Entry 2JE5 (X-ray diffraction, 2.60 A resolution); this record covers chain A.

[Chain A]
Molecule: Penicillin-binding protein 1B
Organism: Streptococcus pneumoniae
UniProt: O70038 (O70038_STRPN); residue numbers follow UniProt; this construct covers 72-791
Sequence (720 residues; each row starts with the number of its first residue):
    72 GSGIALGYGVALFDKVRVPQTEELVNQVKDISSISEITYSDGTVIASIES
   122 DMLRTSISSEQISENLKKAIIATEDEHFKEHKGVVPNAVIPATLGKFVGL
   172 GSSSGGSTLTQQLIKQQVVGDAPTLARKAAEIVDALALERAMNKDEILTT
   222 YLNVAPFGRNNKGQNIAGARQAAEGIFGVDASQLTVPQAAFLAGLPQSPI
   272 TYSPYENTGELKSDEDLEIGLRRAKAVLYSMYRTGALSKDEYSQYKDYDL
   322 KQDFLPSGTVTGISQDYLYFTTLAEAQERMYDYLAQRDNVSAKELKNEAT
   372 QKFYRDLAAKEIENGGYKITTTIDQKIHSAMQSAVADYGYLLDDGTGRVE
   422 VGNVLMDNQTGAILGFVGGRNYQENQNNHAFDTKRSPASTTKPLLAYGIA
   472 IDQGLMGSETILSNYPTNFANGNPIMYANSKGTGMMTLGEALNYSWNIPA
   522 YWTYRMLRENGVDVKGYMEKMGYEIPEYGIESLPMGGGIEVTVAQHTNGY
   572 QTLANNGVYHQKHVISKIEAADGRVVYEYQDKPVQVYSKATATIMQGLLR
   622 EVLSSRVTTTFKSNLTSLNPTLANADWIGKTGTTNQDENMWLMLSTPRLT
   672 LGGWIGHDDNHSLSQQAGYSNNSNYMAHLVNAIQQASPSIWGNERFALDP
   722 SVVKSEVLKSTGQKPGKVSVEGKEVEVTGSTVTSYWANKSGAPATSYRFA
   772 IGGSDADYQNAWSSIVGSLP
Unresolved in the structure: 72-105, 115-336, 789-791
Sequence notes: engineered mutation Ser73 (Ala in O70038), Met123 (Leu in O70038), Asn158 (Lys in O70038), Pro162 (Arg in O70038), Gln336 (Arg in O70038), Gln686 (Arg in O70038), Gln687 (Arg in O70038)
Covalently attached groups: lactivicin (L4C) linked to Ser460
Small-molecule neighbours: lactivicin (L4C; (2E)-2-{[(2S)-2-(acetylamino)-2-carboxyethoxy]imino}pentanedioic acid): Ala459, Lys463, Tyr498, Ala499, Ser516, Asn518, Thr629, Lys651, Thr652, Gly653, Thr654, Thr655, Asn656

[In short]
Covalently linked lactivicin: at Ser460.
Chain A is Penicillin-binding protein 1B (Streptococcus pneumoniae); the structure, Structural and mechanistic
basis of penicillin binding protein inhibition by lactivicins, was determined by X-ray diffraction, deposited
together with 2JCH.
